7EH1 - chains D and H of the 9 polymer chains in the assembly; structure by X-ray diffraction, 2.90 A resolution.

[Chain D]
Molecule: DNA-directed RNA polymerase subunit beta'
Organism: Thermus thermophilus HB8
Notes: EC 2.7.7.6
UniProtKB: Q8RQE8 (RPOC_THET8); numbering as in UniProt (aligned over 1-1524)
Sequence (1524 residues; each row starts with the number of its first residue):
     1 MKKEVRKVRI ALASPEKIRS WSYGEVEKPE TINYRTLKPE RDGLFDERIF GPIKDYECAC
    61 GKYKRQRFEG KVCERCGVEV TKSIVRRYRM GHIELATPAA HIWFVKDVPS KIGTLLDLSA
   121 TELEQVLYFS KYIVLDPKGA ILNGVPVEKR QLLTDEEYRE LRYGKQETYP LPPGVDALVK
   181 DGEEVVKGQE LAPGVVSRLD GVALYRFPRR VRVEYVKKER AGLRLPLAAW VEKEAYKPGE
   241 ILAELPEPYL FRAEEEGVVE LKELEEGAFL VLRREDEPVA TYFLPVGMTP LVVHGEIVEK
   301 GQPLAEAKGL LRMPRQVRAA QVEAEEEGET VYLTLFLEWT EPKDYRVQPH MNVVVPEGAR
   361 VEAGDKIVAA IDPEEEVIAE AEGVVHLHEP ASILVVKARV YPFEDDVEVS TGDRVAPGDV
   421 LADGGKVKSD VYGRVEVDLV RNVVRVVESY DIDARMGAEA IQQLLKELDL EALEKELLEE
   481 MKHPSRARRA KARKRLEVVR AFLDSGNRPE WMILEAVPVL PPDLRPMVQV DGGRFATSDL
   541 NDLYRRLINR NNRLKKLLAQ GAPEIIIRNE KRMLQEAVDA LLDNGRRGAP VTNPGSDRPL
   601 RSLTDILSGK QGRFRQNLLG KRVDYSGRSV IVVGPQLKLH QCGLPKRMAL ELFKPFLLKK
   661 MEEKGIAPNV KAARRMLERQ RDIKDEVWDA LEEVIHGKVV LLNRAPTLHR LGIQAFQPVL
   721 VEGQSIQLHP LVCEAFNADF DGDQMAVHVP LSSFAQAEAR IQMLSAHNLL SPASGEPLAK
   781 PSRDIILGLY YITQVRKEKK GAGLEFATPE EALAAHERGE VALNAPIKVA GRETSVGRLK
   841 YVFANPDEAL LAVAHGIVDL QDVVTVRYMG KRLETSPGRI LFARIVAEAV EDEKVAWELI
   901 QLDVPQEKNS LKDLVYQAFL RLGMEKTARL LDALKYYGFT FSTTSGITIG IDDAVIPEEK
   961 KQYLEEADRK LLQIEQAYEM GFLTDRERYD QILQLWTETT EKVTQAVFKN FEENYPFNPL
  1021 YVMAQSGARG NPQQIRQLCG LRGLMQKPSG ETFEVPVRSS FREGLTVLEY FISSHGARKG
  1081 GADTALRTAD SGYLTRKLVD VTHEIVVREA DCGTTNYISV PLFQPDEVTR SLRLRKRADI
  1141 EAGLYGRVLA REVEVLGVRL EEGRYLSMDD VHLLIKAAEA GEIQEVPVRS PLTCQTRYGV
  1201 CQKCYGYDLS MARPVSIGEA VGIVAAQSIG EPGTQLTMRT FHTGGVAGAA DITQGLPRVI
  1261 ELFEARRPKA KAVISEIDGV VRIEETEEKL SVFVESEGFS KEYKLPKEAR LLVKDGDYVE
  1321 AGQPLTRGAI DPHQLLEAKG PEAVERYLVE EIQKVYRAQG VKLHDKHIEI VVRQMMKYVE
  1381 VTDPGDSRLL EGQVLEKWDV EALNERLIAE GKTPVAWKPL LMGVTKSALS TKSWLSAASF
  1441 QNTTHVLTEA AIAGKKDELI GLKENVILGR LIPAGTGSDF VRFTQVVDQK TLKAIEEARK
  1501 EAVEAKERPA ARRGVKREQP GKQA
Not modelled in the structure: 1-2, 1238-1251, 1503-1524
Metal / ion sites: Zn2+ site 1: Cys58, Cys60, Cys73, Cys76; Mg2+ site 1: Asp739, Asp741, Asp743 (shared with 1 residue of chain I); Mg2+ site 2: Lys840 (shared with 1 residue of chain B); Zn2+ site 2: Cys1112, Cys1194, Cys1201, Cys1204
Residues lining bound ligands:
  - CMPcPP (2TM; 5'-O-[(S)-hydroxy{[(S)-hydroxy(phosphonooxy)phosphoryl]methyl}phosphoryl]cytidine): Arg704, Pro706, Asn737, Asp739, Arg1029
  - 1,4-butanediol (BU1): Leu881, Tyr937, Thr940, Phe941

[Chain H]
Molecule: 19-nt DNA strand
Sequence (19 nucleotides; row label = number of the first residue in the row):
     1 CCTGCATCCG TGAGCCAAG
Not modelled in the structure: 1-2

[Chain D / chain H interface]
Residue-residue contacts - 20 pairs, chain D then chain H:
  Arg486(D) with DT3(H), hydrogen bond to the phosphate
  Arg586(D) with DT11(H), salt bridge to the phosphate
  Lys610(D) with DG14(H), salt bridge to the phosphate; DC15(H), salt bridge to the phosphate
  Arg615(D) with DA13(H), salt bridge to the phosphate; DC15(H), salt bridge to the phosphate
  Arg622(D) with DA17(H), salt bridge to the phosphate
  Arg628(D) with DA17(H), sugar contact
  Ala705(D) with DC15(H), base contact; DC16(H), sugar contact
  Pro706(D) with DG14(H), base contact; DC15(H), base contact
  Thr1088(D) with DG14(H), sugar contact
  Ala1089(D) with DG14(H), base contact
  Gly1092(D) with DG14(H), sugar contact
  Tyr1093(D) with DG12(H), phosphate contact; DA13(H), sugar contact; DG14(H), sugar contact
  Gln1441(D) with DG12(H), sugar contact
  Asn1442(D) with DG12(H), hydrogen bond to the phosphate
Interface residues without a listed pair, chain D (16 interface residues in all): Arg1096, Thr1443
Interface residues without a listed pair, chain H (9 interface residues in all): DG10

[Summary]
16 residues of chain D face 9 of chain H across their interface; the contacts include 2 hydrogen bonds and 6
salt bridges. Among the polar pairs are Arg486(D)-DT3(H), Asn1442(D)-DG12(H) and Arg586(D)-DT11(H). Chain D
binds 1,4-butanediol and CMPcPP.
Chain D is DNA-directed RNA polymerase subunit beta' (Thermus thermophilus HB8) and chain H is a 19-nt DNA
strand; the structure, Thermus thermophilus transcription initiation complex containing a template-strand
purine at position TSS-2, GpG RNA primer, and ..., was determined by X-ray diffraction (same publication as
7EH0 and 7EH2).
